6ZG8 - chains H and R of the 11 polymer chains in the assembly; structure by electron microscopy, 3.49 A resolution.

Chain H:
Protein: ATP synthase subunit delta, mitochondrial
Source organism: Bos taurus
UniProt: P05630 (ATPD_BOVIN); residues 1-146 here correspond to UniProt positions 23-168 (UniProt number = residue number + 22)
Sequence (146 residues; each row starts with the number of its first residue):
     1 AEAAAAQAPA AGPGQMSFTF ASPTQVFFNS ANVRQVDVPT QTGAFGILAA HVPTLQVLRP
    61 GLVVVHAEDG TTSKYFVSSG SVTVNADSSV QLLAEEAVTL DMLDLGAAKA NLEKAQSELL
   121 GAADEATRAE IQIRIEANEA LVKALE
Unresolved in the structure: 1-13
Curated features (UniProtKB/Swiss-Prot):
  - modified residue (N6-acetyllysine): Lys114, Lys143

Chain R:
Protein: ATP synthase F(0) complex subunit C2, mitochondrial
Source organism: Bos taurus
UniProt: P07926 (AT5G2_BOVIN); residues 1-75 here correspond to UniProt positions 69-143 (UniProt number = residue number + 68)
Sequence (75 residues; each row starts with the number of its first residue):
     1 DIDTAAKFIG AGAATVGVAG SGAGIGTVFG SLIIGYARNP SLKQQLFSYA ILGFALSEAM
    61 GLFCLMVAFL ILFAM
Unresolved in the structure: 75
Modified residues: Lys43 (N-trimethyllysine; M3L)
Curated features (UniProtKB/Swiss-Prot):
  - site: Glu58 (Reversibly protonated during proton transport)
  - modified residue: Lys43 (N6,N6,N6-trimethyllysine)

Interface between chain H and chain R:
Residue-residue contacts (11; chain H residue first):
  Phe45(H) with Arg38(R)
  Gly46(H) with Asn39(R)
  Leu48(H) with Ser41(R); Leu42(R), hydrophobic
  Ala49(H) with Ser41(R), hydrogen bond (backbone-side chain)
  Ala50(H) with Pro40(R); Ser41(R), hydrogen bond (backbone-side chain)
  His51(H) with Arg38(R); Asn39(R)
  Val52(H) with Ala37(R); Arg38(R), hydrogen bond (backbone-backbone)

In short:
7 residues of chain H face 6 of chain R across their interface, with 3 hydrogen bonds. Polar pairs include
Ala49(H)-Ser41(R), Ala50(H)-Ser41(R) and Val52(H)-Arg38(R).
Here chain H is ATP synthase subunit delta, mitochondrial and chain R is ATP synthase F(0) complex subunit C2,
mitochondrial, both from Bos taurus. Entry 6ZG8 (bovine ATP synthase rotor domain state 2) was determined by
electron microscopy together with 6Z1R, 6Z1U, 6ZG7 and 6ZIK from the same study.
